9ML3 - chains E and H of the 7 polymer chains in the assembly; structure by electron microscopy, 2.90 A resolution.

== Chain E ==
Molecule: Major capsid protein L1
Organism: Human papillomavirus 16
UniProtKB: A0A451ER69 (A0A451ER69_HPV16); aligned to UniProt positions 35-488 over residues 35-488
Amino-acid sequence (426 residues; row label = number of the first residue in the row; note: 29 numbers in that range are skipped by the numbering (no residue carries them; nothing is unmodelled there)):
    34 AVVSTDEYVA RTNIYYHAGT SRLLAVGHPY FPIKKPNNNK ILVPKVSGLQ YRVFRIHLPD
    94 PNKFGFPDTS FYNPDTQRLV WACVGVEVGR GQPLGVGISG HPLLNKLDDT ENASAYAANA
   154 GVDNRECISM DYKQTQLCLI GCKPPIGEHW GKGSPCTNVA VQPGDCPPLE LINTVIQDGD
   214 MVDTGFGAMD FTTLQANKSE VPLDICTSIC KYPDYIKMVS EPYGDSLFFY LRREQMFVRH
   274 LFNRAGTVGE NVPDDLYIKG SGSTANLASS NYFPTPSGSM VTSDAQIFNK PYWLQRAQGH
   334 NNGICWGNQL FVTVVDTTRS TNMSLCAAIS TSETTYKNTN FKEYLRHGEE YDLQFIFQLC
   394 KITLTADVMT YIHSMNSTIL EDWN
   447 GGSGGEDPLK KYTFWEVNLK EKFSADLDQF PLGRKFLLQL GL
Disordered / not traced: 70, 189-193, 447-451, 487-488
Sequence notes: expression tag (34); conflict Gln195 (Asn in A0A451ER69), Gly447 (Phe418 in A0A451ER69), Ser449 (Pro424 in A0A451ER69), Leu486 (Ala in A0A451ER69)

== Chain H ==
Molecule: B25M05 Fab Heavy Chain
Organism: Homo sapiens
Notes: antibody fragment or engineered binder
Amino-acid sequence (238 residues; numbered 1 to 225 plus 13 insertion-coded residues; the number before each row is that of its first residue; a row labelled like 82A-82C holds insertion residues (82A, then the next letters in order)):
     1 QVQLQQWGAG LLKPSETLSL TCAVNGGSFS IYYWSWIRQP PGKGLDWIGE INQSGSTNYN
    61 PSLKSRVTMS VDTSKSQFSL RM
82A-82C TSV
    83 TAADTAIYYC ARAPRIRW
100A-100J GSYRLKQTNF
   101 DSWGQGTLVT VSSRSTKGPS VFPLAPSSKS TSGGTAALGC LVKDYFPEPV TVSWNSGALT
   161 SGVHTFPAVL QSSGLYSLSS VVTVPSSSLG TQTYICNVNH KPSNTKVDKR VEPKSCDKTH
   221 HHHHH
Disordered / not traced: 112-225

== How chain E and chain H interact ==
Contacting residue pairs (19):
  Asp141(E) with Arg99(H), salt bridge; Ser100B(H)
  Ala146(E) with Trp100(H)
  Ser147(E) with Trp100(H); Gly100A(H), hydrogen bond (backbone-backbone)
  Ala148(E) with Arg99(H); Trp100(H), hydrophobic
  Tyr149(E) with Ile98(H); Arg99(H), hydrogen bond (backbone-backbone)
  Ala150(E) with Ile31(H), hydrophobic; Arg99(H)
  Ala151(E) with Tyr33(H), hydrophobic; Arg97(H)
  Asn152(E) with Arg99(H), hydrogen bond
  Ser296(E) with Tyr100C(H)
  Thr297(E) with Arg100D(H)
  Asn299(E) with Tyr100C(H)
  Leu300(E) with Tyr100C(H)
  Ala301(E) with Tyr100C(H), hydrogen bond (backbone-side chain)

== Summary ==
13 residues of chain E and 10 residues of chain H are in contact; the contacts include 4 hydrogen bonds and 1
salt bridge. Among the polar pairs are Asp141(E)-Arg99(H), Asn152(E)-Arg99(H) and Ala301(E)-Tyr100C(H).
Chain E is Major capsid protein L1 (Human papillomavirus 16) and chain H is B25M05 Fab Heavy Chain (Homo
sapiens); the structure, B25M05 Fab bound to HPV16 L1 pentamer, was determined by electron microscopy (same
publication as 9ML1).
